PDB entry 1TL8 | X-ray diffraction, 3.10 A resolution | chains C and A of the 4 polymer chains in the assembly

[Chain C]
Molecule: 12-nt DNA strand
Sequence (12 nucleotides; row label = number of the first residue in the row):
    11 XGAAAAATTTTT
Modified positions: TPC (5'-thio-2'-deoxy-cytosine phosphonic acid) at position 11

[Chain A]
Molecule: DNA topoisomerase I
Source organism: Homo sapiens
Notes: EC 5.99.1.2
Reference sequence: P11387 (TOP1_HUMAN); numbering as in UniProt (aligned over 174-765)
Amino-acid sequence (592 residues; each row starts with the number of its first residue):
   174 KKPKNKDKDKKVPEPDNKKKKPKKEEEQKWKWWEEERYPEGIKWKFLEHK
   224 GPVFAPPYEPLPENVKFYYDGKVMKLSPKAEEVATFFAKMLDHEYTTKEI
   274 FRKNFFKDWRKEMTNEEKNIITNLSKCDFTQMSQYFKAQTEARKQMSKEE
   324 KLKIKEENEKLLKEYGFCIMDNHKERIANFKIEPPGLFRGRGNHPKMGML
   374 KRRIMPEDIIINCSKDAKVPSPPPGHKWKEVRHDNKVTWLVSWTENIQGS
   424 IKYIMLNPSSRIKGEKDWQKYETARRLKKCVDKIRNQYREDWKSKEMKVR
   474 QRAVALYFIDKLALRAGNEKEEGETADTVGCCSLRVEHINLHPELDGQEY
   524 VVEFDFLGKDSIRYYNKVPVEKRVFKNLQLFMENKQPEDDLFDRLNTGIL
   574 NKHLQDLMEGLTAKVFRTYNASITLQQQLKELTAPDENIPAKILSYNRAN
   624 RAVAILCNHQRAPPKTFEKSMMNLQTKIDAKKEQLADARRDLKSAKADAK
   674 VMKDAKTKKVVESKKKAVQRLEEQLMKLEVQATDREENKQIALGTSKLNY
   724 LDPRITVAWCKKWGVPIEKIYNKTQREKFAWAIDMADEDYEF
Unresolved in the structure: 174-200
Differences from the reference sequence: modified residue (723)
Modified positions: Tyr723 (o-phosphotyrosine; PTR)
Swiss-Prot annotation at these positions:
  - region (Interaction with DNA): Lys425, Tyr426, Arg488 to Lys493, Thr585 to Lys587
  - active site: Tyr723 (O-(3'-phospho-DNA)-tyrosine intermediate)
  - site (Interaction with DNA): Arg316, Arg364, Trp412, Lys443, Thr501, Lys532, Asn574, His632, Lys650
  - modified residue: Lys280 (N6-acetyllysine), Ser506 (Phosphoserine)
  - cross-link (Glycyl lysine isopeptide (Lys-Gly)): Lys204 (interchain with G-Cter in SUMO2), Lys336 (interchain with G-Cter in SUMO2), Lys549 (interchain with G-Cter in SUMO2), Lys642 (interchain with G-Cter in SUMO2), Lys700 (interchain with G-Cter in SUMO2), Lys712 (interchain with G-Cter in SUMO2)
  - natural variant: Lys326 (K326R: In breast cancer), Met370 (M370T: In CPT-resistant leukemia), Asp533 (D533G: In CPT-resistant leukemia), Asn722 (N722S: In CPT-resistant leukemia), Thr729 (T729A: In CPT-resistant lung cancer)
  - mutagenesis: Lys532 (K532A: Almost abolishes enzyme activity; K532R: Strongly reduced enzyme activity), Tyr723 (Y723F: No change in CPT-induced clearing from nuclei)
Small-molecule neighbours: ai-iii-52 (AI3; 2,3-dimethoxy-12H-[1,3]dioxolo[5,6]indeno[1,2-c]isoquinolin-6-ium): Glu356, Arg364, Lys425, Thr718, Asn722

[Chain C / chain A interface]
Pairs across the interface - 11 pairs, chain C then chain A:
  TPC_11(C) with Gly717(A); Thr718(A); Leu721(A)
  DG12(C) with Ala715(A), phosphate contact; Gly717(A), hydrogen bond to the phosphate; Thr718(A), hydrogen bond to the phosphate
  DA13(C) with Arg634(A), phosphate contact; Ala635(A), hydrogen bond to the phosphate
  DA16(C) with Thr313(A), phosphate contact; Arg316(A), salt bridge to the phosphate
  DT21(C) with Lys650(A), phosphate contact
Other interface residues (no listed pair), chain C (8 interface residues in all): DA14, DT18, DT22
Other interface residues (no listed pair), chain A (12 interface residues in all): Lys328, Lys638, Asn646

[In short]
8 residues of chain C and 12 residues of chain A are in contact; the contacts include 3 hydrogen bonds and 1
salt bridge. Polar contacts include DG12(C)-Gly717(A), DG12(C)-Thr718(A) and DA13(C)-Ala635(A). Ligands of
chain A: ai-iii-52.
Chain C is a 12-nt DNA strand and chain A is DNA topoisomerase I (Homo sapiens); the structure, Human DNA
topoisomerase I (70 kDa) in complex with the indenoisoquinoline AI-III-52 and covalent complex with ..., was
determined by X-ray diffraction.
